Entry 1SMY (X-ray diffraction, 2.70 A resolution); this record covers chains A and B of the 6 polymer chains in the assembly.

== Chain A (and B) ==
Name: DNA-directed RNA polymerase alpha chain
From: Thermus thermophilus
Notes: EC 2.7.7.6; chain B of this document is another copy of the same molecule, construct and numbering; everything in this record applies to it too
Reference sequence: Q9Z9H6 (RPOA_THETH); numbering as in UniProt (aligned over 1-315)
Chain sequence (315 residues; numbered 1 to 315; the number before each row is that of its first residue):
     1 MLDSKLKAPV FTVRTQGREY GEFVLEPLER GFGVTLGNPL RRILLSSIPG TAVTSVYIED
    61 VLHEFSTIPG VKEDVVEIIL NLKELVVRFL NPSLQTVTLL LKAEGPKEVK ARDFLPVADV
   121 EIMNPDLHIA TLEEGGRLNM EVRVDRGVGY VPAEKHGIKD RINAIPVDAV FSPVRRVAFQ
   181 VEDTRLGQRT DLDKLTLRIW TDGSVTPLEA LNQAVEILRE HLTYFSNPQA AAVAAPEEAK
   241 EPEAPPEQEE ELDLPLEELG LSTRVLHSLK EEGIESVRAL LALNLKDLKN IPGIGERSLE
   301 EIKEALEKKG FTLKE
Disordered / not traced: 230-315
Bound ions: Mg2+ site 1: Val13 (shared with Gln229(B) of chain B); Mg2+ site 2: Gln16 (shared with 1 residue of chain D); Mg2+ site 3: Arg41 (shared with 1 residue of chain C); Mg2+ site 4: Arg88, Glu121; Mg2+ site 5 near Ser93 (its only coordinating residue here); Mg2+ site 6: Glu121, Met123; Mg2+ site 7 near Asn139 (its only coordinating residue here); Mg2+ site 8: Asp160, Arg161, Ile162; Mg2+ site 9 near Arg175 (its only coordinating residue here); Mg2+ site 10 near Arg176 (its only coordinating residue here); Mg2+ site 11 near Gln188 (its only coordinating residue here); Mg2+ site 12 near Asn212 (its only coordinating residue here)

== Chain A / chain B interface ==
Pairs across the interface (49):
  Lys5(A) - Tyr224(B)  hydrogen bond
  Ala8(A) - Tyr224(B)  hydrophobic
  Pro9(A) - Tyr224(B)
  Val10(A) - Gln229(B)
  Phe11(A) - Tyr224(B)
  Phe11(A) - Phe225(B)  hydrophobic
  Phe11(A) - Asn227(B)
  Phe11(A) - Pro228(B)
  Phe11(A) - Gln229(B)  hydrogen bond (backbone-backbone)
  Thr12(A) - Gln229(B)
  Val13(A) - Pro228(B)  hydrophobic
  Val13(A) - Gln229(B)  hydrogen bond (backbone-backbone)
  Leu25(A) - Tyr224(B)
  Leu25(A) - Phe225(B)  hydrophobic
  Arg30(A) - Lys155(B)
  Gly31(A) - Arg42(B)  hydrogen bond (backbone-side chain)
  Phe32(A) - Ile43(B)  hydrophobic
  Phe32(A) - Ser47(B)
  Phe32(A) - His221(B)
  Thr35(A) - Pro39(B)
  Thr35(A) - Arg42(B)  hydrogen bond
  Thr35(A) - Ile43(B)
  Leu36(A) - Leu218(B)  hydrophobic
  Asn38(A) - Asn38(B)
  Pro39(A) - Thr35(B)
  Pro39(A) - Pro39(B)  hydrophobic
  Arg42(A) - Gly31(B)  hydrogen bond (side chain-backbone)
  Arg42(A) - Thr35(B)  hydrogen bond
  Ile43(A) - Phe32(B)  hydrophobic
  Ser47(A) - Phe32(B)
  Val215(A) - Phe225(B)  hydrophobic
  Leu218(A) - Leu222(B)  hydrophobic
  Arg219(A) - Arg219(B)
  Glu220(A) - Lys5(B)  salt bridge
  His221(A) - Leu28(B)
  Leu222(A) - Val215(B)  hydrophobic
  Leu222(A) - Leu218(B)  hydrophobic
  Tyr224(A) - Ala8(B)  hydrophobic
  Tyr224(A) - Pro9(B)
  Tyr224(A) - Phe11(B)
  Phe225(A) - Phe11(B)  hydrophobic
  Phe225(A) - Leu40(B)  hydrophobic
  Asn227(A) - Phe11(B)
  Pro228(A) - Phe11(B)
  Pro228(A) - Val13(B)  hydrophobic
  Gln229(A) - Val10(B)
  Gln229(A) - Phe11(B)  hydrogen bond (backbone-backbone)
  Gln229(A) - Thr12(B)
  Gln229(A) - Val13(B)  hydrogen bond (backbone-backbone)
Also at the interface, not in a pair above, chain A (33 interface residues in all): Glu29, Val34, Leu40, Ser46
Also at the interface, not in a pair above, chain B (35 interface residues in all): Leu25, Leu36, Ser46, Val148, Leu211, Ile217, Thr223

== Summary ==
33 residues of chain A and 35 residues of chain B are in contact, with 9 hydrogen bonds and 1 salt bridge.
Polar contacts include Glu220(A)-Lys5(B), Lys5(A)-Tyr224(B) and Gly31(A)-Arg42(B). Arg88(A) and Glu121(A) form
the Mg2+ site 4. Glu121(A) and Met123(A) form the Mg2+ site 6.
Both chains are DNA-directed RNA polymerase alpha chain (Thermus thermophilus). Entry 1SMY (Structural basis
for transcription regulation by alarmone ppGpp) was determined by X-ray diffraction.
